6MGC - chain A; structure by X-ray diffraction, 1.35 A resolution.

# Chain A
Protein: Capsule polysaccharide export protein KpsC
Source organism: Escherichia coli O1:K1 / APEC
Notes: fragment: N-terminal domain
Reference sequence: A0A0H2Z2W8 (A0A0H2Z2W8_ECOK1); residue numbers follow UniProt; this construct covers 2-352
Amino-acid sequence (361 residues; each row starts with the number of its first residue; numbering starts at 0):
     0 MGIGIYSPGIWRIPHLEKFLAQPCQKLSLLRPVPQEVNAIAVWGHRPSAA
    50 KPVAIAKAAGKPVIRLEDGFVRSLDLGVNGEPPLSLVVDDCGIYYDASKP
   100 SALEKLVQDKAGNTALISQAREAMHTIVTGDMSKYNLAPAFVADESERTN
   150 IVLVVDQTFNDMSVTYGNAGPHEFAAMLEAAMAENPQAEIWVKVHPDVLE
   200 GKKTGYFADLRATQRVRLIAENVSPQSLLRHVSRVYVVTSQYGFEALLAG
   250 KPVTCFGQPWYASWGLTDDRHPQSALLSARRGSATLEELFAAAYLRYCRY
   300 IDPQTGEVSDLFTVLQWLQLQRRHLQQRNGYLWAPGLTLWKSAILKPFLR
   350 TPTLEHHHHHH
Not modelled in the structure: 0, 144-147, 324-360
Construct notes: expression tag (0-1, 353-360)
Small-molecule neighbours: cytidine-5'-monophosphate (C5P): Ser132, Lys133, Tyr134, Val154, Asp155, Gln156, Asp160, Lys192, Val193, His194, Pro195, Val222, Pro224, Ser239, Gln240, Tyr241, Glu244

# In short
Ligands of chain A: cytidine-5'-monophosphate.
Chain A is Capsule polysaccharide export protein KpsC (Escherichia coli O1:K1 / APEC); the structure,
Escherichia coli KpsC, N-terminal domain, was determined by X-ray diffraction, deposited together with 6MGB
and 6MGD.
